PDB entry 8OJ6 | electron microscopy, 2.41 A resolution | chains A and B of the 4 polymer chains in the assembly

== Chain A ==
Name: DNA polymerase catalytic subunit
Organism: Human alphaherpesvirus 1 strain KOS
Notes: EC 2.7.7.7, 3.1.26.4
UniProt: P04293 (DPOL_HHV11); residue numbers follow UniProt; this construct covers 1-1235
Amino-acid sequence (1235 residues; each row starts with the number of its first residue):
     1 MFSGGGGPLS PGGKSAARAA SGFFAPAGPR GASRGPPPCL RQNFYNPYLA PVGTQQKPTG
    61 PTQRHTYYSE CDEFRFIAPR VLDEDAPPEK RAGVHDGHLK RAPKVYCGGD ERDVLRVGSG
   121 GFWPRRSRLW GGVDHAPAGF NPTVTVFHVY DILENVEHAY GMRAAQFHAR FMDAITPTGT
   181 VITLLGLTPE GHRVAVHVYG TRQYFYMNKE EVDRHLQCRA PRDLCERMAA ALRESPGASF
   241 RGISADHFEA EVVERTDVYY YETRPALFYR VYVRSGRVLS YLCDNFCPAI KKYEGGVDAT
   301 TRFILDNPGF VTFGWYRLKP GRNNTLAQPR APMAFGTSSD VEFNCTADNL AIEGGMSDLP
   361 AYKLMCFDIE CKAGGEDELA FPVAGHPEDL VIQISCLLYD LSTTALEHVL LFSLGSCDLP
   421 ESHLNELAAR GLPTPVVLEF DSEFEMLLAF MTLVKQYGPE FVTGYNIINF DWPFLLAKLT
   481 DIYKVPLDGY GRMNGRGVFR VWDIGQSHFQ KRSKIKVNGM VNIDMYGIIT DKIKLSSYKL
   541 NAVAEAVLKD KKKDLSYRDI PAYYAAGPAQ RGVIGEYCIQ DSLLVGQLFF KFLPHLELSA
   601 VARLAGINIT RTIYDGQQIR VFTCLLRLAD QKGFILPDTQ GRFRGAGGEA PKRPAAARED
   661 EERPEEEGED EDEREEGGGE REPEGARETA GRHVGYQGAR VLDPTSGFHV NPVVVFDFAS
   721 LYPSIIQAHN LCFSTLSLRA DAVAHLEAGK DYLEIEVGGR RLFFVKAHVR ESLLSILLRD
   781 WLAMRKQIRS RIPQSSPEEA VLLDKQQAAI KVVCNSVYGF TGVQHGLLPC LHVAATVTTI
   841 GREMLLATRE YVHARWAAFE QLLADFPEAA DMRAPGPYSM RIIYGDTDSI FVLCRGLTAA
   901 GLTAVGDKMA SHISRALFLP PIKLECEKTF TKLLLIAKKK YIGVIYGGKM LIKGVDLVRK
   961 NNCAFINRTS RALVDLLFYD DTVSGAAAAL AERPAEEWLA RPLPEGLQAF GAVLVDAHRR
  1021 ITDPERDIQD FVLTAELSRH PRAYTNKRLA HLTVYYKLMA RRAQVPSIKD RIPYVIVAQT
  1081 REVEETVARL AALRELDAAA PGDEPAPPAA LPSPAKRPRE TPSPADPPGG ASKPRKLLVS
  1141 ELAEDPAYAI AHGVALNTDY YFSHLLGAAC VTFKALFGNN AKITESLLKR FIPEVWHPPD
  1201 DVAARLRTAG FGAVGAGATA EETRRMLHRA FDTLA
Not modelled in the structure: 1-58, 643-691, 1092-1134
Construct notes: variant Arg330 (Ala in P04293)
Bound ions: Mg2+ site 1 near Asp368 (its only coordinating residue here); Mg2+ site 2: Asp717, Phe718 (shared with 1 residue of chain C)
From the paper describing this entry:
  - binding site for the 48-nt DNA strand: Arg500 to Lys516
  - specificity-determining residues: Tyr722 (proposed by the authors, not directly observed)
  - mutagenesis - Y577F, Y577H, W781V (11-fold): decreased catalytic activity (citing earlier work)
  - catalytic residues: Tyr577 (proposed by the authors, not directly observed)

== Chain B ==
Name: DNA polymerase processivity factor
Organism: Human alphaherpesvirus 1 strain KOS
UniProt: P10226 (PAP_HHV11); numbering as in UniProt (aligned over 1-488)
Amino-acid sequence (488 residues; row label = number of the first residue in the row):
     1 MTDSPGGVAP ASPVEDASDA SLGQPEEGAP CQVVLQGAEL NGILQAFAPL RTSLLDSLLV
    61 MGDRGILIHN TIFGEQVFLP LEHSQFSRYR WRGPTAAFLS LVDQKRSLLS VFRANQYPDL
   121 RRVELAITGQ APFRTLVQRI WTTTSDGEAV ELASETLMKR ELTSFVVLVP QGTPDVQLRL
   181 TRPQLTKVLN ATGADSATPT TFELGVNGKF SVFTTSTCVT FAAREEGVSS STSTQVQILS
   241 NALTKAGQAA ANAKTVYGEN THRTFSVVVD DCSMRAVLRR LQVGGGTLKF FLTTPVPSLC
   301 VTATGPNAVS AVFLLKPQKI CLDWLGHSQG SPSAGSSASR ASGSEPTDSQ DSASDAVSHG
   361 DPEDLDGAAR AGEAGALHAC PMPSSTTRVT PTTKRGRSGG EDARADTALK KPKTGSPTAP
   421 PPADPVPLDT EDDSDAADGT AARPAAPDAR SGSRYACYFR DLPTGEASPG AFSAFRGGPQ
   481 TPYGFGFP
Not modelled in the structure: 1-27, 226-251, 320-488
From the paper describing this entry:
  - binding site for the 48-nt DNA strand: Arg51, Arg113, Arg280

== Chain A / chain B interface ==
Contacting residue pairs (76):
  Leu999(A) - Asp103(B)
  Leu999(A) - Met158(B)
  Ala1000(A) - Thr156(B)
  Ala1000(A) - Met158(B)
  Arg1001(A) - Met158(B)  hydrogen bond (backbone-side chain)
  Pro1002(A) - Met158(B)
  Ser1186(A) - Asp103(B)
  Arg1190(A) - Asp103(B)  salt bridge
  Arg1190(A) - Met158(B)
  Arg1190(A) - Arg160(B)  hydrogen bond (backbone-side chain)
  Ile1192(A) - Arg160(B)  hydrogen bond (backbone-side chain)
  Pro1193(A) - Thr163(B)
  Glu1194(A) - Arg160(B)  salt bridge
  Glu1194(A) - Glu161(B)
  Glu1194(A) - Leu162(B)  hydrogen bond (side chain-backbone)
  Glu1194(A) - Thr163(B)
  Val1195(A) - Ser164(B)
  Trp1196(A) - His69(B)
  Trp1196(A) - Leu162(B)  hydrophobic
  Trp1196(A) - Phe165(B)
  Trp1196(A) - Val166(B)  hydrogen bond (backbone-backbone)
  His1197(A) - Val166(B)
  Pro1198(A) - Val166(B)
  Val1202(A) - Gln76(B)
  Leu1206(A) - Gln76(B)
  Thr1208(A) - Pro295(B)
  Thr1208(A) - Val296(B)
  Ala1209(A) - Thr294(B)
  Ala1209(A) - Val296(B)
  Gly1210(A) - Gln171(B)
  Phe1211(A) - Leu168(B)
  Phe1211(A) - Val169(B)
  Gly1212(A) - Val167(B)
  Gly1212(A) - Leu168(B)
  Gly1212(A) - Val169(B)  hydrogen bond (backbone-backbone)
  Ala1213(A) - Val167(B)
  Ala1213(A) - Leu168(B)  hydrophobic
  Val1214(A) - Phe165(B)  hydrophobic
  Val1214(A) - Val166(B)
  Val1214(A) - Val167(B)  hydrogen bond (backbone-backbone)
  Val1214(A) - Val169(B)  hydrophobic
  Gly1215(A) - Phe165(B)
  Ala1216(A) - Ser164(B)
  Ala1216(A) - Phe165(B)  hydrogen bond (backbone-backbone)
  Ala1216(A) - Val166(B)  hydrophobic
  Thr1223(A) - Thr95(B)  hydrogen bond
  Arg1224(A) - Asp63(B)  salt bridge
  Met1226(A) - Val169(B)  hydrophobic
  Met1226(A) - Gln171(B)
  Leu1227(A) - Thr95(B)
  His1228(A) - Asp63(B)  salt bridge
  His1228(A) - Arg64(B)  hydrogen bond
  Arg1229(A) - Gln171(B)  hydrogen bond
  Arg1229(A) - Gly172(B)
  Ala1230(A) - Val169(B)  hydrophobic
  Ala1230(A) - Pro170(B)
  Phe1231(A) - Arg64(B)
  Phe1231(A) - Gly65(B)
  Phe1231(A) - Ile66(B)
  Phe1231(A) - Leu67(B)  hydrophobic
  Phe1231(A) - Pro80(B)  hydrophobic
  Phe1231(A) - Leu81(B)
  Asp1232(A) - Arg64(B)  salt bridge
  Thr1233(A) - Pro170(B)  hydrogen bond (side chain-backbone)
  Thr1233(A) - Gln171(B)
  Thr1233(A) - Gly172(B)
  Thr1233(A) - Lys289(B)
  Leu1234(A) - Leu67(B)  hydrophobic
  Leu1234(A) - Phe78(B)  hydrophobic
  Leu1234(A) - Pro80(B)  hydrophobic
  Leu1234(A) - Pro170(B)  hydrophobic
  Leu1234(A) - Lys289(B)  hydrogen bond (backbone-side chain)
  Leu1234(A) - Thr302(B)
  Leu1234(A) - Ser310(B)  hydrogen bond (backbone-side chain)
  Ala1235(A) - Lys289(B)  hydrogen bond (backbone-side chain)
  Ala1235(A) - Thr302(B)
Also at the interface, not in a pair above, chain A (40 interface residues in all): Lys1182, Phe1191, Arg1205, Arg1207
Also at the interface, not in a pair above, chain B (43 interface residues in all): Glu82, Leu99, Val102, Lys105, Lys159, Thr173, Phe291, Ala308, Val312, Leu314
Interface features reported in the paper:
  - residue pairs: Arg1190(A)-Asp103(B) (salt bridge), Ile1192(A)-Arg160(B), Glu1194(A)-Lys159(B)

== In short ==
40 residues of chain A face 43 of chain B across their interface, with 15 hydrogen bonds and 5 salt bridges.
Polar pairs include Arg1190(A)-Asp103(B), Glu1194(A)-Arg160(B) and Arg1224(A)-Asp63(B). The paper describes a
salt bridge between Arg1190(A) and Asp103(B); contacts between Ile1192(A) and Arg160(B) and Glu1194(A) and
Lys159(B). From the paper: the catalytic residue Tyr577(A); Y577F, Y577H and W781V of chain A reduce catalytic
activity.
Here chain A is DNA polymerase catalytic subunit and chain B is DNA polymerase processivity factor, both from
Human alphaherpesvirus 1 strain KOS. Entry 8OJ6 (HSV-1 DNA polymerase-processivity factor complex in
pre-translocation state) was determined by electron microscopy together with 8OJ7, 8OJA, 8OJD and 9ENP from
the same study.
